4JSU - chains R and S of the 32 polymer chains in the assembly; structure by X-ray diffraction, 2.90 A resolution.

[Chain R]
Protein: Proteasome subunit alpha type-5
Source organism: Saccharomyces cerevisiae
Notes: EC 3.4.25.1
UniProt: P32379 (PSA5_YEAST); residues -7 to 252 here correspond to UniProt positions 1-260 (UniProt number = residue number + 8)
Chain sequence (260 residues; row label = number of the first residue in the row; numbers below 1 keep their minus sign (Met-7 is residue -7)):
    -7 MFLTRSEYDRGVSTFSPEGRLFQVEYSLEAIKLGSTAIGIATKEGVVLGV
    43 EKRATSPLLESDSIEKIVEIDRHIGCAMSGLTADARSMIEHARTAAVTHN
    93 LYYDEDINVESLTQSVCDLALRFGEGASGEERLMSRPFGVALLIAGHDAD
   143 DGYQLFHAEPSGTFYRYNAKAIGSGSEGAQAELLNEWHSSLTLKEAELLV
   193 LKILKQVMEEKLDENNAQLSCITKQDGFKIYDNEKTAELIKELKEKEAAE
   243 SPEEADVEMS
Not modelled in the structure: -7 to 0, 243-252

[Chain S]
Protein: Proteasome subunit alpha type-6
Source organism: Saccharomyces cerevisiae
Notes: EC 3.4.25.1
UniProt: P40302 (PSA6_YEAST); residues 0-233 here correspond to UniProt positions 1-234 (UniProt number = residue number + 1)
Chain sequence (234 residues; numbered 0 to 233; the number before each row is that of its first residue; numbering starts at 0):
     0 MFRNNYDGDTVTFSPTGRLFQVEYALEAIKQGSVTVGLRSNTHAVLVALK
    50 RNADELSSYQKKIIKCDEHMGLSLAGLAPDARVLSNYLRQQCNYSSLVFN
   100 RKLAVERAGHLLCDKAQKNTQSYGGRPYGVGLLIIGYDKSGAHLLEFQPS
   150 GNVTELYGTAIGARSQGAKTYLERTLDTFIKIDGNPDELIKAGVEAISQS
   200 LRDESLTVDNLSIAIVGKDTPFTIYDGEAVAKYI
Not modelled in the structure: 0
Curated features (UniProtKB/Swiss-Prot):
  - modified residue: Ser13 (Phosphoserine)
  - cross-link: Lys190 (Glycyl lysine isopeptide (Lys-Gly) (interchain with G-Cter in ubiquitin))

[Interface between chain R and chain S]
Contacting residue pairs - 57 pairs, chain R then chain S:
  Ser5(R) with Gly123(S), hydrogen bond (side chain-backbone); Arg125(S)
  Thr6(R) with Gly7(S); Gln20(S)
  Phe7(R) with Gln20(S), hydrogen bond (backbone-side chain); Tyr23(S); Ala24(S), hydrophobic; Leu76(S), hydrophobic; Arg125(S); Pro126(S); Gly128(S)
  Ser8(R) with Tyr23(S)
  Pro9(R) with Arg2(S); Tyr23(S); Glu26(S)
  Glu10(R) with Glu26(S); Gln30(S), hydrogen bond (backbone-side chain)
  Gly11(R) with Tyr23(S); Ala27(S)
  Arg12(R) with Gln30(S), hydrogen bond
  Leu13(R) with Arg125(S)
  Gln106(R) with Arg81(S), hydrogen bond
  Asp110(R) with Arg81(S), salt bridge
  Leu113(R) with Pro78(S), hydrophobic; Asp79(S); Arg125(S)
  Gly118(R) with Tyr122(S); Gly123(S); Gly124(S)
  Ala119(R) with Gly123(S); Gly124(S)
  Ser120(R) with Asn118(S), hydrogen bond (backbone-side chain); Ser121(S); Gly124(S)
  Ser153(R) with Pro78(S)
  Gly154(R) with Pro78(S)
  Thr155(R) with Gln59(S); Pro78(S)
  Tyr157(R) with Arg50(S); Ala52(S); Ser57(S); Gln59(S)
  Arg158(R) with Leu55(S); Ser56(S); Ser57(S), hydrogen bond (backbone-backbone)
  Tyr159(R) with Ala52(S); Asp53(S); Leu55(S); Ser56(S)
  Asn160(R) with Leu55(S), hydrogen bond (backbone-backbone)
  Ala161(R) with Leu55(S)
  Lys162(R) with Asp53(S), salt bridge
  Gln172(R) with Asp53(S), hydrogen bond; Leu55(S)
  Leu175(R) with Leu55(S)
  Leu176(R) with Asp53(S); Leu55(S), hydrophobic
Interface residues without a listed pair, chain R (31 interface residues in all): Arg2, Gly3, Glu117, Phe156
Interface residues without a listed pair, chain S (33 interface residues in all): Asp6, Asn51, Glu54, Lys60, Ala77, Lys117

[In short]
31 residues of chain R face 33 of chain S across their interface, with 9 hydrogen bonds and 2 salt bridges.
Polar pairs include Asp110(R)-Arg81(S), Lys162(R)-Asp53(S) and Ser5(R)-Gly123(S).
Chain R is Proteasome subunit alpha type-5 and chain S is Proteasome subunit alpha type-6, both from
Saccharomyces cerevisiae; the structure, Yeast 20S proteasome in complex with the dimerized linear mimetic of
TMC-95A - yCP:3a, was determined by X-ray diffraction, deposited together with 4JSQ and 4JT0.
